8U5Y - chains C and D of the 4 polymer chains in the assembly; structure by electron microscopy, 3.01 A resolution.

Chain C:
Molecule: RPA-related protein RADX
Organism: Homo sapiens
UniProtKB: Q6NSI4 (RADX_HUMAN); numbering as in UniProt (aligned over 1-855)
Sequence (855 residues; numbered 1 to 855; the number before each row is that of its first residue):
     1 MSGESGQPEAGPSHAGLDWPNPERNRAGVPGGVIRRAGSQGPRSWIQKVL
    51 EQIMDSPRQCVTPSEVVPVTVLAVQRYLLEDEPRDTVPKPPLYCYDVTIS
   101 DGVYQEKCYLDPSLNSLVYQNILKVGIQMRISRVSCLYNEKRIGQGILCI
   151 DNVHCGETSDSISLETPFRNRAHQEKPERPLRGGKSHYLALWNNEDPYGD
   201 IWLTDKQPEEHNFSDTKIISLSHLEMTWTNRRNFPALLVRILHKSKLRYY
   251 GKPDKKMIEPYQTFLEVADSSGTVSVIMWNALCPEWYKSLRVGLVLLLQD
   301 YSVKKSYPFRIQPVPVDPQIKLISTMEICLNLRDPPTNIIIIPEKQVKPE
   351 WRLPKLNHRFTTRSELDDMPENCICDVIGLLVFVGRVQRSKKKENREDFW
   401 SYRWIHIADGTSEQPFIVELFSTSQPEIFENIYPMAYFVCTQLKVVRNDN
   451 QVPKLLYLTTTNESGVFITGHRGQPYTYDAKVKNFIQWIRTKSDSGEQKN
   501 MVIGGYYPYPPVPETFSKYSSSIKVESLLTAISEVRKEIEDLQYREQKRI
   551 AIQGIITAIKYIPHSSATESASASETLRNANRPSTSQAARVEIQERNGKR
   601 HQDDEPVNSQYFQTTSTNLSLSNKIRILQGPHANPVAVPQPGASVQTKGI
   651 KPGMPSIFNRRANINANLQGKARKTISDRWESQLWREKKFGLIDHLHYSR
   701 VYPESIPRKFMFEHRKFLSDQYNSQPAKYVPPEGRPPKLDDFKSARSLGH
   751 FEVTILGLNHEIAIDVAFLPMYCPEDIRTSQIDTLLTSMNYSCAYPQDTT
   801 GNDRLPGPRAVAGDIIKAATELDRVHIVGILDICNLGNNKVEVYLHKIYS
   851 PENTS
Unresolved in the structure: 1-42, 566-675, 684-690, 852-855
Reported in the primary citation:
  - binding site for the 25-nt DNA strand (chain D): Arg232, Arg248, Tyr250, Gln262, Phe264, Trp279, Lys304, Tyr307, Phe309, Asn331, Arg333, Arg396
  - mutagenesis - Q451A/V452A/P453A/K454A: decreased binding to RAD51 (citing earlier work)

Chain D:
Molecule: 25-nt DNA strand
Sequence (25 nucleotides; row label = number of the first residue in the row; numbers below 1 keep their minus sign (DT-1 is residue -1)):
    -1 TTTTTTTTTTTTTTTTTTTTTTTTT
Unresolved in the structure: 15-23

Interface between chain C and chain D:
Residue-residue contacts (21):
  Arg232(C) - DT4(D)  hydrogen bond to the phosphate
  Arg232(C) - DT5(D)  salt bridge to the phosphate
  Arg232(C) - DT6(D)  salt bridge to the phosphate
  Arg248(C) - DT-1(D)  salt bridge to the phosphate
  Tyr250(C) - DT-1(D)  sugar contact
  Tyr250(C) - DT0(D)  hydrogen bond to the base
  Lys252(C) - DT-1(D)  salt bridge to the phosphate
  Lys252(C) - DT0(D)  phosphate contact
  Gln262(C) - DT-1(D)  base contact
  Gln262(C) - DT0(D)  hydrogen bond to the base
  Phe264(C) - DT-1(D)  base contact
  Ile277(C) - DT-1(D)  base contact
  Ile277(C) - DT0(D)  base contact
  Trp279(C) - DT0(D)  stacking on the base
  Trp279(C) - DT1(D)  sugar contact
  Tyr307(C) - DT-1(D)  stacking on the base
  Arg310(C) - DT-1(D)  hydrogen bond to the base
  Asn331(C) - DT1(D)  phosphate contact
  Asn331(C) - DT2(D)  hydrogen bond to the phosphate
  Arg333(C) - DT2(D)  salt bridge to the phosphate
  Arg333(C) - DT3(D)  salt bridge to the phosphate
Interface residues without a listed pair, chain C (13 interface residues in all): Met278

Overview:
Chain C and chain D form an interface of 13 and 8 residues respectively, with 5 hydrogen bonds, 6 salt bridges
and 2 aromatic stacking contacts. Polar contacts include Tyr250(C)-DT0(D), Gln262(C)-DT0(D) and
Arg310(C)-DT-1(D). The paper reports a binding site for the 25-nt DNA strand (chain D) at Arg232(C), Arg248(C)
and Tyr250(C) among others; Q451A/V452A/P453A/K454A of chain C reduce binding to RAD51.
Here chain C is RPA-related protein RADX (Homo sapiens) and chain D is a 25-nt DNA strand. Entry 8U5Y (human
RADX trimer bound to ssDNA) was determined by electron microscopy.
